5FZ5 - chains B and I of the 22 polymer chains in the assembly; structure by electron microscopy, 8.80 A resolution (very low resolution: no residue pairs are listed; an interface is given only as per-side residue counts).

Chain B:
Protein: DNA-directed RNA polymerase II subunit RPB2
Source organism: Saccharomyces cerevisiae
Notes: EC 2.7.7.6
UniProtKB: P08518 (RPB2_YEAST); numbering as in UniProt (aligned over 1-1224)
Sequence (1224 residues; row label = number of the first residue in the row):
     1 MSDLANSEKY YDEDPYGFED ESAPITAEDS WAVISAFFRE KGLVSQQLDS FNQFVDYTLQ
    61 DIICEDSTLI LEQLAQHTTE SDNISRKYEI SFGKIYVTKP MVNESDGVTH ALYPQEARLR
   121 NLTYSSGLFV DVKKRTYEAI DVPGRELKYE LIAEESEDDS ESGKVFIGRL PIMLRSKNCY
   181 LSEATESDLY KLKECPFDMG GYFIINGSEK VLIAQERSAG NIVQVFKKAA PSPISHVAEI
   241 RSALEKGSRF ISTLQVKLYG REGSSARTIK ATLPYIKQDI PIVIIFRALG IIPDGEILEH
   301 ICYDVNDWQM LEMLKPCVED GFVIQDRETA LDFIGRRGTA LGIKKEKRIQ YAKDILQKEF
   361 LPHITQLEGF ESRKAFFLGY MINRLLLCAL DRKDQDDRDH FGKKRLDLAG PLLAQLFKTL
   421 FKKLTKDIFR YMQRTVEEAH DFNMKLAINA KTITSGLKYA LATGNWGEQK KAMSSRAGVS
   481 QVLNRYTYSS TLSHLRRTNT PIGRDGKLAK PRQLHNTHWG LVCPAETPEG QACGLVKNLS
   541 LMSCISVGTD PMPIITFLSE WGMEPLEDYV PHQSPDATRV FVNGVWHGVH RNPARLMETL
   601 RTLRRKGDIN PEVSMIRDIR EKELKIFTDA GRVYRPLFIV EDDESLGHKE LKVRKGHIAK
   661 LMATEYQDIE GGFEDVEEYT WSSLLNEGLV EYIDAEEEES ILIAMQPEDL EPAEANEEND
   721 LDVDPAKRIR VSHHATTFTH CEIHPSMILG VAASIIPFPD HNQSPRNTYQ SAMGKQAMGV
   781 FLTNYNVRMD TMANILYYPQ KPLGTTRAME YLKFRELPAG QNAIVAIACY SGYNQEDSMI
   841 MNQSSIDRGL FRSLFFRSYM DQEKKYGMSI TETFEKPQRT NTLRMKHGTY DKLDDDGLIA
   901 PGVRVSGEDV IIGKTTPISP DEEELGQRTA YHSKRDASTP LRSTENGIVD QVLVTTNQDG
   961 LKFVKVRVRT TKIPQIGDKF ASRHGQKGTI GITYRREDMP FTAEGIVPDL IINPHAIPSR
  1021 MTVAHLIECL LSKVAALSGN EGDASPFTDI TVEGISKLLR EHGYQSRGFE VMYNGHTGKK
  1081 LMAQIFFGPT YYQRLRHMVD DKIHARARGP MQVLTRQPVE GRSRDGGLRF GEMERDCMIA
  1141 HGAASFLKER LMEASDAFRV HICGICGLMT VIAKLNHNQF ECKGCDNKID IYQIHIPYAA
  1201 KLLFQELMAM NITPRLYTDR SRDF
Not modelled in the structure: 1-19, 77-83, 139-146, 152, 158-162, 468-473, 503-508, 669-674, 715-722, 1224
Bound ions: Zn2+: Cys1163, Cys1166, Cys1182, Cys1185

Chain I:
Protein: DNA-directed RNA polymerase II subunit RPB9
Source organism: Saccharomyces cerevisiae
UniProtKB: P27999 (RPB9_YEAST); numbering as in UniProt (aligned over 1-122)
Sequence (122 residues; row label = number of the first residue in the row):
     1 MTTFRFCRDC NNMLYPREDK ENNRLLFECR TCSYVEEAGS PLVYRHELIT NIGETAGVVQ
    61 DIGSDPTLPR SDRECPKCHS RENVFFQSQQ RRKDTSMVLF FVCLSCSHIF TSDQKNKRTQ
   121 FS
Not modelled in the structure: 1, 118-122
Swiss-Prot annotation at these positions:
  - zinc finger: Cys7 to Cys32 (C4-type), Ser71 to Thr111 (TFIIS-type)
  - binding site (Zn(2+)): Cys7, Cys10, Cys29, Cys32, Cys75, Cys78, Cys103, Cys106
  - modified residue: Ser40 (Phosphoserine)
Bound ions: Zn2+ site 1: Cys7, Cys10, Cys29, Cys32; Zn2+ site 2: Cys75, Cys78, Cys103, Cys106

Chain B / chain I interface:
At this resolution (9 A) residue pairs are not listed: 30 residues of chain B and 32 of chain I lie at the interface.

In short:
Chain B and chain I form an interface of 30 and 32 residues respectively. Cys1163(B), Cys1166(B), Cys1182(B)
and Cys1185(B) form the Zn2+ site. Cys7(I), Cys10(I), Cys29(I) and Cys32(I) form the Zn2+ site 1. Curated
annotation (UniProt) lists 8 Zn2+-binding residues on chain I.
Chain B is DNA-directed RNA polymerase II subunit RPB2 and chain I is DNA-directed RNA polymerase II subunit
RPB9, both from Saccharomyces cerevisiae; the structure, Transcription initiation complex structures elucidate
DNA opening (CC), was determined by electron microscopy together with 5FYW, 5IP7 and 5IP9 from the same study.
